Entry 7DY6 (electron microscopy, 3.68 A resolution); this record covers chains C and D of the 11 polymer chains in the assembly.

== Chain C ==
Protein: DNA-directed RNA polymerase subunit beta
Source organism: Escherichia coli (strain K12)
Notes: EC 2.7.7.6
UniProt: P0A8V2 (RPOB_ECOLI); residue numbers follow UniProt; this construct covers 1-1342
Amino-acid sequence (1342 residues; each row starts with the number of its first residue):
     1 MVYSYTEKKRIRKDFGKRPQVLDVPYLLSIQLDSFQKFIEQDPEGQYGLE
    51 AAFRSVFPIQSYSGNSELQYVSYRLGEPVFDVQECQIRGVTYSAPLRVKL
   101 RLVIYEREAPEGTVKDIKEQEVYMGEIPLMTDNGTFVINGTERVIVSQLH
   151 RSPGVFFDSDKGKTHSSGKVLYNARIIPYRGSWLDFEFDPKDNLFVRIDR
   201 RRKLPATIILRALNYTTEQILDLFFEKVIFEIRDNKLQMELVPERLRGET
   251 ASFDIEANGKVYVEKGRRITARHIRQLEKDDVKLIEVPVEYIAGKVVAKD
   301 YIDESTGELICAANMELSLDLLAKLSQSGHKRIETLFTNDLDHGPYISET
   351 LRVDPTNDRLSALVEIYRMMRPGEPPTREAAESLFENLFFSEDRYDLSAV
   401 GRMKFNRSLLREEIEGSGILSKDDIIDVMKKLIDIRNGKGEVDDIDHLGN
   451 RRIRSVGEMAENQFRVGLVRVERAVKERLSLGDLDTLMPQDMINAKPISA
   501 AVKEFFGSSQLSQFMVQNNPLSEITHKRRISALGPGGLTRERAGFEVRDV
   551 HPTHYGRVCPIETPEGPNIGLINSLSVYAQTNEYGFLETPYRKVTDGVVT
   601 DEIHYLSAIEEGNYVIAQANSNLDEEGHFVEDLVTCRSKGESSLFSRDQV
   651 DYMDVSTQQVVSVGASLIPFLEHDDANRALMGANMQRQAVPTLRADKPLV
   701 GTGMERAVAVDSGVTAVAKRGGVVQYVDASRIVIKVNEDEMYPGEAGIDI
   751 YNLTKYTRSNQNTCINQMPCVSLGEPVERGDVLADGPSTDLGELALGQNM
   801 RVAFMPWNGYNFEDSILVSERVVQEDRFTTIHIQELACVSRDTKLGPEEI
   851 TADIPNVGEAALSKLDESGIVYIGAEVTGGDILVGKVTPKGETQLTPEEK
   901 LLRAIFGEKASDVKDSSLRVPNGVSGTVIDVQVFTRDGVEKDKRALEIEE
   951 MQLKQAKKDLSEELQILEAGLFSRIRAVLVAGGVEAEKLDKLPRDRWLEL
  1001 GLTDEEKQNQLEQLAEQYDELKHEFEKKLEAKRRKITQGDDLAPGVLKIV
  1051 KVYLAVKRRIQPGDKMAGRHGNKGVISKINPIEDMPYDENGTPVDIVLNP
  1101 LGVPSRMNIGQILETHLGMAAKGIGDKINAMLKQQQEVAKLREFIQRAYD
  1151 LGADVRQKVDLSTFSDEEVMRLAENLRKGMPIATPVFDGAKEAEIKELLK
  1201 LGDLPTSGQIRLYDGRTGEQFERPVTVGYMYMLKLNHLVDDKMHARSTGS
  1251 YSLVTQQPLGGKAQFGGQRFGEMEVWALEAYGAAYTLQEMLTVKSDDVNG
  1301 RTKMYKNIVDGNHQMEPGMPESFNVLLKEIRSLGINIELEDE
Not modelled in the structure: 1-2
Differences from the reference sequence: variant Val516 (Asp in P0A8V2)
Swiss-Prot annotation at these positions:
  - modified residue (N6-acetyllysine): Lys1022, Lys1200

== Chain D ==
Protein: DNA-directed RNA polymerase subunit beta'
Source organism: Escherichia coli (strain K12)
Notes: EC 2.7.7.6
UniProt: P0A8T7 (RPOC_ECOLI); residue numbers follow UniProt; this construct covers 1-1407
Amino-acid sequence (1407 residues; row label = number of the first residue in the row):
     1 MKDLLKFLKAQTKTEEFDAIKIALASPDMIRSWSFGEVKKPETINYRTFK
    51 PERDGLFCARIFGPVKDYECLCGKYKRLKHRGVICEKCGVEVTQTKVRRE
   101 RMGHIELASPTAHIWFLKSLPSRIGLLLDMPLRDIERVLYFESYVVIEGG
   151 MTNLERQQILTEEQYLDALEEFGDEFDAKMGAEAIQALLKSMDLEQECEQ
   201 LREELNETNSETKRKKLTKRIKLLEAFVQSGNKPEWMILTVLPVLPPDLR
   251 PLVPLDGGRFATSDLNDLYRRVINRNNRLKRLLDLAAPDIIVRNEKRMLQ
   301 EAVDALLDNGRRGRAITGSNKRPLKSLADMIKGKQGRFRQNLLGKRVDYS
   351 GRSVITVGPYLRLHQCGLPKKMALELFKPFIYGKLELRGLATTIKAAKKM
   401 VEREEAVVWDILDEVIREHPVLLNRAPTLHRLGIQAFEPVLIEGKAIQLH
   451 PLVCAAYNADFDGDQMAVHVPLTLEAQLEARALMMSTNNILSPANGEPII
   501 VPSQDVVLGLYYMTRDCVNAKGEGMVLTGPKEAERLYRSGLASLHARVKV
   551 RITEYEKDANGELVAKTSLKDTTVGRAILWMIVPKGLPYSIVNQALGKKA
   601 ISKMLNTCYRILGLKPTVIFADQIMYTGFAYAARSGASVGIDDMVIPEKK
   651 HEIISEAEAEVAEIQEQFQSGLVTAGERYNKVIDIWAAANDRVSKAMMDN
   701 LQTETVINRDGQEEKQVSFNSIYMMADSGARGSAAQIRQLAGMRGLMAKP
   751 DGSIIETPITANFREGLNVLQYFISTHGARKGLADTALKTANSGYLTRRL
   801 VDVAQDLVVTEDDCGTHEGIMMTPVIEGGDVKEPLRDRVLGRVTAEDVLK
   851 PGTADILVPRNTLLHEQWCDLLEENSVDAVKVRSVVSCDTDFGVCAHCYG
   901 RDLARGHIINKGEAIGVIAAQSIGEPGTQLTMRTFHIGGAASRAAAESSI
   951 QVKNKGSIKLSNVKSVVNSSGKLVITSRNTELKLIDEFGRTKESYKVPYG
  1001 AVLAKGDGEQVAGGETVANWDPHTMPVITEVSGFVRFTDMIDGQTITRQT
  1051 DELTGLSSLVVLDSAERTAGGKDLRPALKIVDAQGNDVLIPGTDMPAQYF
  1101 LPGKAIVQLEDGVQISSGDTLARIPQESGGTKDITGGLPRVADLFEARRP
  1151 KEPAILAEISGIVSFGKETKGKRRLVITPVDGSDPYEEMIPKWRQLNVFE
  1201 GERVERGDVISDGPEAPHDILRLRGVHAVTRYIVNEVQDVYRLQGVKIND
  1251 KHIEVIVRQMLRKATIVNAGSSDFLEGEQVEYSRVKIANRELEANGKVGA
  1301 TYSRDLLGITKASLATESFISAASFQETTRVLTEAAVAGKRDELRGLKEN
  1351 VIVGRLIPAGTGYAYHQDRMRRRAAGEAPAAPQVTAEDASASLAELLNAG
  1401 LGGSDNE
Not modelled in the structure: 1, 342-344, 933-943, 1181-1184, 1298-1299, 1377-1407
Metal / ion sites: Zn2+ site 1: Cys70, Cys72, Cys85, Cys88; Mg2+: Asp460, Asp464; Zn2+ site 2: Cys888, Cys895, Cys898
Swiss-Prot annotation at these positions:
  - binding site (Zn(2+)): Cys70, Cys72, Cys85, Cys88, Cys814, Cys888, Cys895, Cys898
  - binding site (Mg(2+)): Asp460, Asp462, Asp464
  - modified residue: Lys983 (N6-acetyllysine)

== Chain C / chain D interface ==
Residue-residue contacts - 263 pairs, chain C then chain D:
  Phe545(C) - Arg780(D)
  Phe545(C) - Lys781(D)
  Phe545(C) - Ala784(D)  hydrophobic
  Asp549(C) - His777(D)  salt bridge
  Asp549(C) - Arg780(D)
  Val550(C) - Phe773(D)  hydrophobic
  Val550(C) - His777(D)
  Val550(C) - Arg780(D)
  His551(C) - Phe773(D)
  His554(C) - Phe773(D)
  Tyr555(C) - Val769(D)
  Tyr555(C) - Phe773(D)  hydrophobic
  Pro560(C) - Thr776(D)
  Pro560(C) - Arg780(D)
  Ile561(C) - Thr776(D)
  Thr563(C) - Arg780(D)
  Ile569(C) - Leu783(D)  hydrophobic
  Asn573(C) - Arg780(D)
  Gln618(C) - Leu770(D)
  Asn620(C) - Val769(D)
  Ser642(C) - Leu770(D)
  Val660(C) - Val769(D)  hydrophobic
  Val660(C) - Phe773(D)  hydrophobic
  Leu671(C) - Tyr772(D)
  Glu672(C) - Leu767(D)
  His673(C) - Phe763(D)
  His673(C) - Arg764(D)
  Asp674(C) - Tyr772(D)  hydrogen bond (backbone-side chain)
  Asp675(C) - Tyr772(D)
  Ala676(C) - Tyr772(D)
  Ala676(C) - Ala779(D)  hydrophobic
  Asn677(C) - Ala779(D)
  Phe804(C) - Ser638(D)
  Met805(C) - Ala633(D)
  Pro806(C) - Asp505(D)
  Pro806(C) - Ala632(D)
  Pro806(C) - Ala633(D)
  Pro806(C) - Ala637(D)
  Trp807(C) - Ala633(D)  hydrophobic
  Asn808(C) - Pro359(D)
  Asn808(C) - Phe629(D)
  Asn808(C) - Ala633(D)
  Gly809(C) - Val357(D)
  Gly809(C) - Pro359(D)
  Gly809(C) - Phe629(D)
  Tyr810(C) - Pro359(D)
  Phe812(C) - Val357(D)  hydrophobic
  Phe812(C) - Cys454(D)  hydrophobic
  Phe812(C) - Phe461(D)  hydrophobic
  Phe812(C) - Gln504(D)  hydrogen bond (backbone-side chain)
  Phe812(C) - Asp505(D)
  Phe812(C) - Phe629(D)  hydrophobic
  Glu813(C) - Phe461(D)
  Glu813(C) - Gln504(D)
  Asp814(C) - Asp462(D)
  Ser815(C) - Val357(D)
  Ser815(C) - Phe461(D)
  Arg841(C) - Asp256(D)
  Arg841(C) - Gly257(D)
  Gly1063(C) - Val354(D)
  Val1075(C) - Val354(D)  hydrophobic
  Val1075(C) - Thr356(D)
  Val1075(C) - Phe461(D)
  Val1075(C) - Asp462(D)
  Val1075(C) - Gly463(D)
  Ser1077(C) - Val357(D)
  Pro1100(C) - Ala637(D)
  Pro1100(C) - Met725(D)
  Leu1101(C) - Gln504(D)
  Leu1101(C) - Met725(D)  hydrophobic
  Leu1101(C) - Arg731(D)  hydrogen bond (backbone-side chain)
  Pro1104(C) - Met725(D)  hydrophobic
  Pro1104(C) - Arg731(D)
  Pro1104(C) - Gln736(D)
  Ser1105(C) - Arg731(D)
  Ser1105(C) - Gln736(D)
  Arg1106(C) - Arg731(D)
  Met1107(C) - Gln736(D)
  Met1107(C) - Gln739(D)
  Met1107(C) - Phe763(D)  hydrophobic
  Ile1109(C) - Ile641(D)  hydrophobic
  Ile1109(C) - Leu740(D)  hydrophobic
  Ile1109(C) - Phe763(D)
  Ile1112(C) - Val639(D)  hydrophobic
  Ile1112(C) - Gly640(D)
  Leu1113(C) - Ile641(D)  hydrophobic
  His1116(C) - Ile641(D)
  Phe1187(C) - Leu767(D)
  Glu1192(C) - Arg764(D)  salt bridge
  Ser1207(C) - Asp642(D)
  Gln1209(C) - Gly640(D)
  Gln1209(C) - Asp643(D)
  Phe1221(C) - Ala633(D)
  Phe1221(C) - Arg634(D)
  Glu1222(C) - Tyr512(D)
  Glu1222(C) - Arg634(D)
  Glu1222(C) - Ser635(D)
  Arg1223(C) - Ser635(D)
  Arg1223(C) - Gly636(D)
  Arg1223(C) - Phe719(D)  hydrogen bond (side chain-backbone)
  Arg1223(C) - Ser721(D)  hydrogen bond
  Pro1224(C) - Ser638(D)
  Val1225(C) - Ser638(D)
  Thr1226(C) - Ser638(D)  hydrogen bond
  Thr1226(C) - Val639(D)  hydrogen bond (side chain-backbone)
  Val1239(C) - Lys445(D)
  Asp1240(C) - Lys445(D)
  Lys1242(C) - Arg352(D)
  Lys1242(C) - Gln465(D)
  Met1243(C) - Arg352(D)
  Met1243(C) - Met372(D)  hydrophobic
  Met1243(C) - Lys445(D)
  His1244(C) - Gly351(D)
  His1244(C) - Arg352(D)  hydrogen bond (backbone-backbone)
  Ala1245(C) - Ser350(D)
  Ala1245(C) - Glu375(D)
  Arg1246(C) - Asp348(D)  salt bridge
  Arg1246(C) - Tyr349(D)  hydrogen bond (backbone-backbone)
  Arg1246(C) - Ser350(D)  hydrogen bond (backbone-backbone)
  Ser1247(C) - Tyr349(D)
  Ser1247(C) - Glu375(D)
  Ser1247(C) - Leu376(D)
  Ser1247(C) - Pro379(D)
  Tyr1251(C) - Asp348(D)  hydrogen bond
  Leu1253(C) - Arg99(D)
  Leu1253(C) - Pro251(D)  hydrophobic
  Leu1253(C) - Val253(D)  hydrophobic
  Val1254(C) - Arg99(D)  hydrogen bond (backbone-side chain)
  Pro1258(C) - Arg346(D)
  Pro1258(C) - Asp348(D)
  Gln1264(C) - Glu375(D)
  Gly1267(C) - Arg346(D)  hydrogen bond (backbone-side chain)
  Gly1267(C) - Val347(D)
  Gly1267(C) - Ser350(D)
  Gln1268(C) - Arg346(D)
  Gln1268(C) - Val347(D)
  Gln1268(C) - Ser350(D)  hydrogen bond
  Gln1268(C) - Gly351(D)
  Gln1268(C) - Arg352(D)
  Gln1268(C) - Ala467(D)
  Gln1268(C) - His469(D)
  Arg1269(C) - Lys345(D)
  Phe1270(C) - Lys345(D)  hydrogen bond (backbone-backbone)
  Phe1270(C) - His469(D)
  Glu1272(C) - Gln335(D)
  Glu1272(C) - Gly336(D)
  Met1273(C) - Thr428(D)
  Glu1274(C) - Asn424(D)  hydrogen bond
  Glu1274(C) - Arg425(D)
  Glu1274(C) - Ala426(D)
  Glu1274(C) - Thr428(D)
  Trp1276(C) - Arg798(D)
  Trp1276(C) - Val801(D)
  Trp1276(C) - Val917(D)  hydrophobic
  Trp1276(C) - Gln921(D)  hydrogen bond (backbone-side chain)
  Leu1278(C) - Met484(D)  hydrophobic
  Glu1279(C) - Gln805(D)
  Glu1279(C) - Ala914(D)
  Glu1279(C) - Val917(D)
  Glu1279(C) - Leu1347(D)
  Glu1279(C) - Ile1357(D)
  Ala1280(C) - Arg431(D)
  Ala1280(C) - Ile918(D)  hydrophobic
  Tyr1281(C) - Arg431(D)  hydrogen bond (side chain-backbone)
  Tyr1281(C) - Ile434(D)  hydrogen bond (side chain-backbone)
  Tyr1281(C) - Leu483(D)
  Tyr1281(C) - Met484(D)  hydrophobic
  Tyr1281(C) - Asn489(D)  hydrogen bond
  Gly1282(C) - Ala1359(D)
  Gly1282(C) - Gly1360(D)
  Gly1282(C) - Thr1361(D)  hydrogen bond (backbone-backbone)
  Ala1283(C) - Glu479(D)
  Ala1283(C) - Leu483(D)
  Ala1284(C) - Glu479(D)  hydrogen bond (backbone-side chain)
  Ala1284(C) - Leu1356(D)
  Ala1284(C) - Ile1357(D)  hydrophobic
  Ala1284(C) - Gly1362(D)
  Tyr1285(C) - Glu475(D)
  Tyr1285(C) - Glu479(D)  hydrogen bond (backbone-side chain)
  Tyr1285(C) - Leu1356(D)
  Tyr1285(C) - Thr1361(D)
  Thr1286(C) - Ala476(D)  hydrogen bond (side chain-backbone)
  Thr1286(C) - Glu479(D)
  Leu1287(C) - Val1351(D)  hydrophobic
  Leu1287(C) - Ile1357(D)  hydrophobic
  Gln1288(C) - Leu1356(D)
  Glu1289(C) - Val470(D)
  Glu1289(C) - Pro471(D)
  Glu1289(C) - Leu472(D)  hydrogen bond (side chain-backbone)
  Glu1289(C) - Thr473(D)
  Glu1289(C) - Ala476(D)
  Met1290(C) - Val347(D)
  Leu1291(C) - Val1351(D)  hydrophobic
  Thr1292(C) - Gly1354(D)
  Lys1294(C) - Asp348(D)  hydrogen bond (backbone-backbone)
  Lys1294(C) - Tyr349(D)
  Lys1294(C) - Val470(D)  hydrogen bond (side chain-backbone)
  Lys1294(C) - Leu472(D)
  Ser1295(C) - Arg346(D)
  Tyr1305(C) - Pro379(D)  hydrophobic
  Tyr1305(C) - Tyr382(D)
  Ile1308(C) - Pro379(D)
  Ile1308(C) - Phe380(D)
  Ile1308(C) - Leu472(D)  hydrophobic
  Val1309(C) - Pro379(D)
  Val1309(C) - Gly383(D)
  His1313(C) - Phe380(D)
  His1313(C) - Leu474(D)
  Met1315(C) - Thr473(D)
  Met1319(C) - Glu15(D)
  Met1319(C) - Val1353(D)
  Pro1320(C) - Val1353(D)
  Glu1321(C) - Arg99(D)  salt bridge
  Glu1321(C) - Glu100(D)
  Ser1322(C) - Arg339(D)
  Phe1323(C) - Ile20(D)  hydrophobic
  Phe1323(C) - Ile1352(D)  hydrophobic
  Val1325(C) - Arg99(D)
  Leu1326(C) - Ile331(D)  hydrophobic
  Leu1326(C) - Arg337(D)
  Lys1328(C) - Glu100(D)  salt bridge
  Lys1328(C) - Leu245(D)
  Lys1328(C) - Leu249(D)
  Glu1329(C) - Met330(D)
  Arg1331(C) - Trp33(D)
  Arg1331(C) - Pro243(D)
  Ser1332(C) - Pro243(D)
  Ser1332(C) - Tyr269(D)  hydrogen bond
  Ser1332(C) - Leu327(D)
  Leu1333(C) - Trp115(D)  hydrophobic
  Leu1333(C) - Leu307(D)  hydrophobic
  Leu1333(C) - Leu327(D)  hydrophobic
  Gly1334(C) - Ala25(D)
  Gly1334(C) - His113(D)  hydrogen bond (backbone-side chain)
  Ile1335(C) - Ile22(D)  hydrophobic
  Ile1335(C) - Ala23(D)
  Ile1335(C) - Trp33(D)
  Ile1335(C) - Phe116(D)  hydrophobic
  Ile1335(C) - Ala1336(D)  hydrophobic
  Asn1336(C) - Lys21(D)
  Asn1336(C) - Ile22(D)
  Asn1336(C) - Ala23(D)  hydrogen bond (backbone-backbone)
  Asn1336(C) - Leu24(D)
  Asn1336(C) - Ala25(D)
  Asn1336(C) - Met29(D)  hydrogen bond
  Asn1336(C) - Trp33(D)
  Ile1337(C) - Ile20(D)  hydrophobic
  Ile1337(C) - Lys21(D)
  Ile1337(C) - Ile22(D)  hydrophobic
  Glu1338(C) - Ile20(D)
  Glu1338(C) - Lys21(D)  hydrogen bond (backbone-backbone)
  Leu1339(C) - Phe17(D)  hydrophobic
  Leu1339(C) - Ile20(D)  hydrophobic
  Glu1340(C) - Thr14(D)  hydrogen bond (backbone-side chain)
  Glu1340(C) - Phe17(D)
  Glu1340(C) - Asp18(D)
  Glu1340(C) - Ala19(D)  hydrogen bond (backbone-backbone)
  Glu1340(C) - Lys21(D)
  Glu1340(C) - Arg1341(D)
  Glu1342(C) - Glu16(D)
  Glu1342(C) - Phe17(D)  hydrogen bond (backbone-backbone)
  Glu1342(C) - Asp18(D)
  Glu1342(C) - Arg1341(D)  salt bridge
Also at the interface, not in a pair above, chain C (150 interface residues in all): Ser166, Arg548, Pro552, Cys559, Glu565, Gly566, Gly570, Thr635, Cys636, Ala679, Leu680, Lys844, Pro1044, Gln1061, Pro1062, Lys1065, Lys1073, Gly1074, Ile1076, Asn1099, Val1103, Thr1248, Thr1255, Gln1256, Gln1257, Ala1277, Met1304, Gly1318, Asn1324, Ile1330
Also at the interface, not in a pair above, chain D (170 interface residues in all): Phe49, Met102, Pro246, Asp248, Phe338, Ser353, Ile355, Tyr360, Lys371, Lys378, Leu422, Leu432, Gln435, Ala446, Pro451, Ala459, Asp460, Gln477, Ser503, Leu508, Met644, Ala730, Arg744, Pro750, Glu765, Gly766, Asn768, Ser775, Ala787, Thr797, Lys1151, Phe1319, Leu1332, Arg1355

== In short ==
Chain C and chain D form an interface of 150 and 170 residues respectively, with 35 hydrogen bonds and 6 salt
bridges. Polar pairs include Asp549(C)-His777(D), Glu1192(C)-Arg764(D) and Arg1246(C)-Asp348(D). From UniProt:
8 Zn2+-binding residues and 3 Mg2+-binding residues on chain D.
Here chain C is DNA-directed RNA polymerase subunit beta and chain D is DNA-directed RNA polymerase subunit
beta', both from Escherichia coli (strain K12). Entry 7DY6 (A refined cryo-EM structure of an Escherichia coli
RNAP-promoter open complex (RPo) with SspA) was determined by electron microscopy.
